Entry 2WPD (X-ray diffraction, 3.43 A resolution); this record covers chains C and G of the 19 polymer chains in the assembly.

[Chain C]
Molecule: ATP synthase subunit alpha, mitochondrial
Organism: Saccharomyces cerevisiae
UniProtKB: P07251 (ATPA_YEAST); residues 1-510 here correspond to UniProt positions 36-545 (UniProt number = residue number + 35)
Amino-acid sequence (510 residues; row label = number of the first residue in the row):
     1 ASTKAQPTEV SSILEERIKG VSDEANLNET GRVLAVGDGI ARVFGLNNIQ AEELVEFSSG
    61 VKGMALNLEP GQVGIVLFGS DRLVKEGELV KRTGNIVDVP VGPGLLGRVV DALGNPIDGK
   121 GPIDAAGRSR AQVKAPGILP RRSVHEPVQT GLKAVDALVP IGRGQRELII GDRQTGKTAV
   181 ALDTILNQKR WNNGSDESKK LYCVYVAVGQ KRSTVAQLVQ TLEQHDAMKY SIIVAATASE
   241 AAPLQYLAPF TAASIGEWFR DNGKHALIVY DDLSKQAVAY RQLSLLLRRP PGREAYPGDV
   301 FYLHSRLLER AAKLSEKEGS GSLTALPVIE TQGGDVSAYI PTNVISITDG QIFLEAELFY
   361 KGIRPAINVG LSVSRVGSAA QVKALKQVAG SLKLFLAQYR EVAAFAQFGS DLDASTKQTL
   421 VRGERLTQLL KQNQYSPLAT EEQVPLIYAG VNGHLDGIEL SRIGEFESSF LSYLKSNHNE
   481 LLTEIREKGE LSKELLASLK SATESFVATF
Disordered / not traced: 1-25
Metal / ion sites: Mg2+: Thr-178 (together with ATP)
Ligand contacts: ATP (adenosine-5'-triphosphate): Arg-173, Gln-174, Thr-175, Gly-176, Lys-177, Thr-178, Ala-179, Phe-359, Arg-364, Pro-365, Gln-432, Asn-433, Gln-434
Swiss-Prot annotation at these positions:
  - binding site (ATP): Gly-171 to Thr-178
  - site: Ser-372 (Required for activity)
  - modified residue (Phosphoserine): Ser-22, Ser-143
Reported in the primary citation:
  - binding site for the ligand ADP: Arg-375

[Chain G]
Molecule: ATP synthase subunit gamma, mitochondrial
Organism: Saccharomyces cerevisiae
UniProtKB: P38077 (ATPG_YEAST); residues 1-278 here correspond to UniProt positions 34-311 (UniProt number = residue number + 33)
Amino-acid sequence (278 residues; each row starts with the number of its first residue):
     1 ATLKEVEMRL KSIKNIEKIT KTMKIVASTR LSKAEKAKIS AKKMDEAEQL FYKNAETKNL
    61 DVEATETGAP KELIVAITSD KGLCGSIHSQ LAKAVRRHLN DQPNADIVTI GDKIKMQLLR
   121 THPNNIKLSI NGIGKDAPTF QESALIADKL LSVMKAGTYP KISIFYNDPV SSLSFEPSEK
   181 PIFNAKTIEQ SPSFGKFEID TDANVPRDLF EYTLANQMLT AMAQGYAAEI SARRNAMDNA
   241 SKNAGDMINR YSILYNRTRQ AVITNELVDI ITGASSLG
Disordered / not traced: 62-70

[Chain C / chain G interface]
Residue-residue contacts (9):
  Arg-288(C) / Leu-277(G)  hydrogen bond (side chain-backbone)
  Pro-290(C) / Ser-276(G)
  Pro-291(C) / Thr-272(G)
  Glu-294(C) / Asp-269(G)  hydrogen bond (backbone-side chain)
  Asp-335(C) / Thr-2(G)
  Phe-408(C) / Leu-83(G)  hydrophobic
  Gly-409(C) / Lys-113(G)  hydrogen bond (backbone-side chain)
  Asp-411(C) / Asp-112(G)
  Asp-411(C) / Met-116(G)
Interface residues without a listed pair, chain C (11 interface residues in all): Gly-292, Arg-293, Ala-295
Interface residues without a listed pair, chain G (10 interface residues in all): Gly-278
The authors on this interface:
  - interface residues, chain C: Pro-290(C)

[Summary]
Chain C and chain G form an interface of 11 and 10 residues respectively; the contacts include 3 hydrogen
bonds. Polar pairs include Arg-288(C)/Leu-277(G), Glu-294(C)/Asp-269(G) and Gly-409(C)/Lys-113(G). Bound to
chain C: ATP. From UniProt: 8 ATP-binding residues on chain C. The paper reports a binding site for the ligand
ADP at Arg-375(C); the interface residue Pro-290(C).
Chain C is ATP synthase subunit alpha, mitochondrial and chain G is ATP synthase subunit gamma, mitochondrial,
both from Saccharomyces cerevisiae; the structure, The Mg.ADP inhibited state of the yeast F1c10 ATP synthase,
was determined by X-ray diffraction.
